Entry 7RCC (X-ray diffraction, 2.45 A resolution); this record covers chains A and F of the 3 polymer chains in the assembly.

Chain A:
Name: I-OnuI_e-hPD1-b
Source organism: Synthetic construct
Amino-acid sequence (300 residues; row label = number of the first residue in the row):
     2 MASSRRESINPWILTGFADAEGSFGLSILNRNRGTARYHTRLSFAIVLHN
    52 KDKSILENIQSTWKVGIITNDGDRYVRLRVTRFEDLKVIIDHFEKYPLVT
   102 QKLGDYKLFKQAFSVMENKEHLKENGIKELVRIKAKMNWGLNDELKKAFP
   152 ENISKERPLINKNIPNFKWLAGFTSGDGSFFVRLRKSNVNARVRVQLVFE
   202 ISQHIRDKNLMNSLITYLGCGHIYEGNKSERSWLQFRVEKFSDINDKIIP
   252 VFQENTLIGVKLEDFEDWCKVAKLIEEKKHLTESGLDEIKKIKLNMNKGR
Unresolved in the structure: 2-4, 33-37, 153, 188-192, 283-286, 301
Ion coordination: Ca2+ site 1: Asp-20, Ala-21, Asp-178; Ca2+ site 2: Ala-21, Asp-178 (shared with 1 residue of chain E; DC16(F) of chain F); Ca2+ site 3: Glu-22, Asp-178 (shared with 2 residues of chain E; DT15(F), DC16(F) of chain F); Ca2+ site 4: Glu-22, Gly-177 (shared with 1 residue of chain E; DT15(F) of chain F)

Chain F:
Molecule: 26-nt DNA strand
Sequence (26 nucleotides; row label = number of the first residue in the row):
     1 CCGCGCCTGTGGGATCTGCATGCCCC
Ion coordination: Ca2+ site 1: DT15, DC16 (shared with Glu-22(A), Asp-178(A) of chain A; 2 residues of chain E); Ca2+ site 2: DT15 (shared with Glu-22(A), Gly-177(A) of chain A; 1 residue of chain E); Ca2+ site 3: DC16 (shared with Ala-21(A), Asp-178(A) of chain A; 1 residue of chain E)

Interface between chain A and chain F:
Residue-residue contacts (51; chain A residue first):
  Ala-21(A) / DC16(F)  phosphate contact
  Glu-22(A) / DT15(F)  sugar contact
  Glu-22(A) / DC16(F)  phosphate contact
  Gly-23(A) / DC16(F)  sugar contact
  Gly-23(A) / DT17(F)  phosphate contact
  Ser-24(A) / DC16(F)  sugar contact
  Ser-24(A) / DT17(F)  hydrogen bond to the phosphate
  Arg-42(A) / DC19(F)  base contact
  Arg-42(A) / DA20(F)  base contact
  Val-48(A) / DT15(F)  sugar contact
  Val-48(A) / DC16(F)  base contact
  Val-48(A) / DT17(F)  base contact
  Leu-49(A) / DT15(F)  phosphate contact
  His-50(A) / DA14(F)  phosphate contact
  His-50(A) / DT15(F)  hydrogen bond to the phosphate
  Arg-75(A) / DA14(F)  salt bridge to the phosphate
  Tyr-76(A) / DA14(F)  hydrogen bond to the phosphate
  Tyr-76(A) / DT15(F)  base contact
  Arg-78(A) / DT17(F)  hydrogen bond to the base
  Arg-78(A) / DG18(F)  hydrogen bond to the base
  Arg-80(A) / DG18(F)  hydrogen bond to the base
  Arg-80(A) / DC19(F)  base contact
  Lys-103(A) / DC16(F)  phosphate contact
  Lys-103(A) / DT17(F)  salt bridge to the phosphate
  Asn-139(A) / DT17(F)  phosphate contact
  Asn-139(A) / DG18(F)  hydrogen bond to the phosphate
  Trp-140(A) / DT17(F)  sugar contact
  Trp-140(A) / DG18(F)  hydrogen bond to the phosphate
  Asn-143(A) / DC19(F)  hydrogen bond to the phosphate
  Asp-178(A) / DC16(F)  phosphate contact
  Arg-186(A) / DG5(F)  hydrogen bond to the base
  Arg-195(A) / DC4(F)  base contact
  Arg-195(A) / DG5(F)  hydrogen bond to the base
  Gln-197(A) / DG5(F)  base contact
  His-223(A) / DC6(F)  salt bridge to the phosphate
  Tyr-225(A) / DC6(F)  sugar contact
  Tyr-225(A) / DC7(F)  base contact
  Tyr-225(A) / DT8(F)  base contact
  Arg-232(A) / DT10(F)  base contact
  Trp-234(A) / DT10(F)  base contact
  Gln-236(A) / DG9(F)  hydrogen bond to the base
  Gln-236(A) / DT10(F)  hydrogen bond to the base
  Arg-238(A) / DC7(F)  base contact
  Arg-238(A) / DT8(F)  hydrogen bond to the base
  Arg-238(A) / DG9(F)  hydrogen bond to the base
  Glu-240(A) / DG5(F)  phosphate contact
  Glu-240(A) / DC6(F)  phosphate contact
  Glu-240(A) / DC7(F)  hydrogen bond to the base
  Lys-241(A) / DG5(F)  phosphate contact
  Phe-242(A) / DG5(F)  hydrogen bond to the phosphate
  Lys-280(A) / DC4(F)  salt bridge to the phosphate
Other interface residues (no listed pair), chain A (38 interface residues in all): Phe-25, Ala-46, Met-138, Gly-141, Arg-193, Gly-227, Asn-228, Ser-243
Other interface residues (no listed pair), chain F (17 interface residues in all): DG3, DG11, DG13

In short:
Chain A and chain F form an interface of 38 and 17 residues respectively, with 17 hydrogen bonds and 4 salt
bridges. Polar pairs include Arg-78(A)/DT17(F), Arg-78(A)/DG18(F) and Arg-80(A)/DG18(F). Asp-20(A), Ala-21(A)
and Asp-178(A) coordinate Ca2+ site 1. Ala-21(A), Asp-178(A) and DC16(F) coordinate Ca2+ site 3.
Here chain A is I-OnuI_e-hPD1-b (Synthetic construct) and chain F is a 26-nt DNA strand. Entry 7RCC (First
stage engineered variant of I-OnuI after initial reassembly) was determined by X-ray diffraction.
